PDB entry 8U38 | X-ray diffraction, 3.04 A resolution | chains B and C of the 4 polymer chains in the assembly

# Chain B (and C)
Protein: Methylobacterium brachiatum Ubl-BilA
Source organism: Methylobacterium brachiatum
Notes: chain C of this document is another copy of the same molecule, construct and numbering; everything in this record applies to it too
Chain sequence (243 residues; numbered 1 to 243; the number before each row is that of its first residue):
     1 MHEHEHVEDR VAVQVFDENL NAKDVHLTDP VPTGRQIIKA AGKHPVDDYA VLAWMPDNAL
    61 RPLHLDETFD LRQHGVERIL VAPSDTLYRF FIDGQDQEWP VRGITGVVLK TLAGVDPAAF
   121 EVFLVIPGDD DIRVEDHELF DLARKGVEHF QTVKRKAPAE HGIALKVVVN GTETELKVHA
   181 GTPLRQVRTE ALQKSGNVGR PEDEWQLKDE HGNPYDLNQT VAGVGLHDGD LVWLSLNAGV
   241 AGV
Unresolved in the structure: 1-9, 157-243 (chain C: 1-8, 160-243)
Bound ions: Ca2+ site 1: Asp129, Asp131 (shared with 2 residues of chain A); Ca2+ site 2: Leu142, Arg144, Gly146, Glu148

# Interface between chain B and chain C
Pairs across the interface (49; chain B residue first):
  Asp47(B) - Arg89(C)  hydrogen bond (backbone-side chain)
  Asp47(B) - Phe91(C)
  Asp47(B) - Val147(C)
  Asp47(B) - His149(C)
  Asp48(B) - Arg89(C)
  Tyr49(B) - Arg89(C)  hydrogen bond (backbone-side chain)
  Leu60(B) - His64(C)  hydrogen bond (backbone-side chain)
  Arg61(B) - Arg61(C)
  Pro62(B) - Glu98(C)
  His64(B) - Leu60(C)  hydrogen bond (side chain-backbone)
  His64(B) - Asp96(C)  salt bridge
  His64(B) - Glu98(C)
  Leu65(B) - Phe91(C)  hydrophobic
  Leu65(B) - Asp96(C)  hydrogen bond (backbone-side chain)
  Asp66(B) - Gln95(C)
  Ser84(B) - Arg89(C)  hydrogen bond (backbone-side chain)
  Ser84(B) - Val147(C)
  Asp85(B) - Arg89(C)  hydrogen bond (backbone-backbone)
  Asp85(B) - Arg144(C)
  Asp85(B) - Lys145(C)
  Asp85(B) - Gly146(C)  hydrogen bond (side chain-backbone)
  Asp85(B) - Val147(C)
  Thr86(B) - Thr86(C)  hydrogen bond
  Thr86(B) - Leu87(C)  hydrogen bond (side chain-backbone)
  Thr86(B) - Tyr88(C)
  Leu87(B) - Thr86(C)  hydrogen bond (backbone-side chain)
  Leu87(B) - Leu87(C)  hydrogen bond (backbone-backbone)
  Leu87(B) - Glu98(C)
  Tyr88(B) - Thr86(C)
  Arg89(B) - Asp47(C)  hydrogen bond (side chain-backbone)
  Arg89(B) - Asp48(C)
  Arg89(B) - Tyr49(C)  hydrogen bond (side chain-backbone)
  Arg89(B) - Ser84(C)  hydrogen bond (side chain-backbone)
  Arg89(B) - Asp85(C)  hydrogen bond (backbone-backbone)
  Phe91(B) - Asp47(C)
  Phe91(B) - Leu65(C)  hydrophobic
  Gln95(B) - Asp66(C)
  Asp96(B) - His64(C)  salt bridge
  Asp96(B) - Leu65(C)
  Glu98(B) - Pro62(C)
  Glu98(B) - His64(C)  salt bridge
  Glu98(B) - Leu87(C)
  Lys145(B) - Asp85(C)
  Gly146(B) - Asp85(C)  hydrogen bond (backbone-side chain)
  Val147(B) - Asp47(C)
  Val147(B) - Asp48(C)
  Val147(B) - Ser84(C)
  Val147(B) - Asp85(C)
  His149(B) - Asp47(C)
Also at the interface, not in a pair above, chain B (29 interface residues in all): Arg35, Ala50, Leu63, Glu67, Gln97, Arg144
Also at the interface, not in a pair above, chain C (30 interface residues in all): Ala50, Ala59, Leu63, Glu67, Gly94, Gln97

# Summary
The interface between chain B and chain C involves 29 residues on one side and 30 on the other, with 17
hydrogen bonds and 3 salt bridges. Among the polar pairs are His64(B)-Asp96(C), Glu98(B)-His64(C) and
Asp47(B)-Arg89(C).
Both chains are Methylobacterium brachiatum Ubl-BilA (Methylobacterium brachiatum). Entry 8U38 (Structure of a
bacterial multi-ubiquitin domain protein) was determined by X-ray diffraction, deposited together with 9CD2,
9D59, 9D5A and 9D5B.
